Entry 9B31 (electron microscopy, 3.20 A resolution); this record covers chains D and E of the 5 polymer chains in the assembly.

== Chain D (and E) ==
Protein: NAP1 isoform 1
Source organism: Saccharomyces cerevisiae
Notes: chain E of this document is another copy of the same molecule, construct and numbering; everything in this record applies to it too
UniProtKB: A0A8H4BY55 (A0A8H4BY55_YEASX); residue numbers follow UniProt; this construct covers 74-365
Chain sequence (313 residues; row label = number of the first residue in the row):
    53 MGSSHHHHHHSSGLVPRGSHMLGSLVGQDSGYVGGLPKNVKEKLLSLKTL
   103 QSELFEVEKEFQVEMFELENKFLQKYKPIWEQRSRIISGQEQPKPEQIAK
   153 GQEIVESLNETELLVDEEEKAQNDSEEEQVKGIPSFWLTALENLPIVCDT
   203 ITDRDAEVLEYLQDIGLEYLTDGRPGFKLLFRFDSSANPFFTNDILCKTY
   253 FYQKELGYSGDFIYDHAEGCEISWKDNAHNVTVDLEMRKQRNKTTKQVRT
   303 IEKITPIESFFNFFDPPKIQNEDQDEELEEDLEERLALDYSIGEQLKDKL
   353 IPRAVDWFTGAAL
Disordered / not traced: 53-80 (chain E: 53-82)
Differences from the reference sequence: initiating methionine (53); expression tag (54-73)
What the authors report for this chain:
  - mutagenesis - E194A/D201A/D205A: unchanged binding to KAP114 isoform 1

== Chain D / chain E interface ==
Residue-residue contacts (138):
  V85(D) with E164(E)
  G86(D) with E171(E)
  P89(D) with Q174(E)
  K90(D) with V167(E); E171(E); Q174(E), hydrogen bond (backbone-side chain)
  N91(D) with Q144(E); E179(E), hydrogen bond
  V92(D) with I185(E), hydrophobic
  K93(D) with E164(E), hydrogen bond (side chain-backbone); L165(E); L166(E), hydrogen bond (side chain-backbone); E171(E), salt bridge
  E94(D) with I150(E)
  K95(D) with I138(E); Q144(E); P145(E); K183(E), hydrogen bond (side chain-backbone)
  L96(D) with F188(E), hydrophobic; V357(E); F360(E), hydrophobic
  L97(D) with I150(E); G153(E); Q154(E); V157(E), hydrophobic
  S98(D) with P145(E); Q149(E)
  L99(D) with R135(E); I138(E), hydrophobic; I139(E), hydrophobic; F188(E), hydrophobic; V357(E)
  K100(D) with I156(E); E162(E), salt bridge; V357(E); D358(E), salt bridge; T361(E)
  T101(D) with Q149(E), hydrogen bond (side chain-backbone); K152(E); G153(E), hydrogen bond (side chain-backbone); I156(E)
  L102(D) with I131(E); Q134(E); R135(E)
  Q103(D) with V357(E); D358(E), hydrogen bond
  S104(D) with I156(E)
  L106(D) with Y128(E), hydrophobic; I131(E); W132(E); P354(E); R355(E)
  F107(D) with R355(E)
  V109(D) with F124(E); Y128(E), hydrophobic
  E110(D) with Y128(E); R355(E), salt bridge
  E112(D) with F124(E); K127(E), salt bridge
  F113(D) with E121(E); F124(E)
  E116(D) with L120(E); F124(E)
  M117(D) with M117(E), hydrophobic; L120(E), hydrophobic
  L120(D) with E116(E)
  E121(D) with F113(E)
  F124(D) with V109(E); E112(E); F113(E), hydrophobic; E116(E)
  Y128(D) with L106(E), hydrophobic; V109(E), hydrophobic; F113(E)
  I131(D) with L102(E); E105(E); L106(E)
  W132(D) with L106(E)
  Q134(D) with L102(E)
  R135(D) with L99(E); L102(E)
  I138(D) with K95(E); S98(E); L99(E), hydrophobic
  G141(D) with K95(E)
  Q144(D) with K95(E), hydrogen bond
  P145(D) with E94(E); K95(E); S98(E)
  Q149(D) with T101(E), hydrogen bond (backbone-side chain)
  I150(D) with E94(E)
  K152(D) with T101(E)
  G153(D) with L97(E); T101(E), hydrogen bond (backbone-side chain)
  Q154(D) with L97(E)
  I156(D) with K100(E); T101(E); S104(E)
  V157(D) with L97(E), hydrophobic
  E164(D) with G83(E), hydrogen bond (side chain-backbone); V85(E); G86(E), hydrogen bond (side chain-backbone); K93(E)
  L165(D) with K93(E); L96(E), hydrophobic; L97(E), hydrophobic; K100(E)
  L166(D) with K93(E), hydrogen bond (backbone-side chain)
  V167(D) with K90(E); K93(E); E94(E)
  D168(D) with K93(E), salt bridge
  E171(D) with L88(E); K90(E), hydrogen bond (backbone-side chain); K93(E), salt bridge
  K172(D) with K90(E)
  Q174(D) with P89(E); K90(E), hydrogen bond (backbone-side chain)
  E179(D) with P89(E); K90(E), salt bridge; N91(E), hydrogen bond (side chain-backbone)
  Y260(D) with R355(E), hydrogen bond (backbone-side chain); D358(E), hydrogen bond; A364(E)
  S261(D) with R355(E)
  G262(D) with R355(E)
  P354(D) with L106(E)
  R355(D) with F107(E); E110(E), salt bridge; Y260(E); S261(E); G262(E)
  V357(D) with L99(E), hydrophobic; Q103(E)
  D358(D) with K100(E), salt bridge; Q103(E), hydrogen bond; Y260(E), hydrogen bond
  A364(D) with Y260(E)
Also at the interface, not in a pair above, chain D (77 interface residues in all): L88, E105, K127, I139, E143, E162, N175, E180, V182, G184, I185, F188, F360, T361, A363
Also at the interface, not in a pair above, chain E (72 interface residues in all): L160, K172, A356

== In short ==
The interface between chain D and chain E involves 77 residues on one side and 72 on the other; the contacts
include 21 hydrogen bonds and 10 salt bridges. Polar pairs include K93(D)-E171(E), K100(D)-E162(E) and
K100(D)-D358(E). From the paper: E194A/D201A/D205A of chain D leave binding to KAP114 isoform 1 unchanged.
Chain D and chain E are both NAP1 isoform 1 (Saccharomyces cerevisiae); the structure, Cryo-EM structure of
yeast (Nap1)2-Kap114-H2A-H2B, was determined by electron microscopy, deposited together with 9B23, 9B3F and
9B3I.
